PDB entry 1AN4 | X-ray diffraction, 2.90 A resolution | chains D and B of the 4 polymer chains in the assembly

# Chain D
Molecule: 21-nt DNA strand
Sequence (21 nucleotides; row label = number of the first residue in the row):
   322 GTGTAGGCCACGTGACCGGGT

# Chain B
Name: Protein (upstream stimulatory factor)
From: Homo sapiens
Notes: fragment: fragment:b/hlh dna binding domain mutation:r196m, c229s, c248s
UniProtKB: P22415 (USF1_HUMAN); residue numbers follow UniProt; this construct covers 196-260
Amino-acid sequence (65 residues; row label = number of the first residue in the row):
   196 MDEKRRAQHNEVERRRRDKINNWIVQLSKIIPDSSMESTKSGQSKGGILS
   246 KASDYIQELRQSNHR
Construct notes: cloning artifact (196); engineered mutation Ser-229 (Cys in P22415), Ser-248 (Cys in P22415)

# Chain D / chain B interface
Residue-residue contacts - 9 pairs, chain D then chain B:
  DT325(D) / Arg-200(B)  salt bridge to the phosphate
  DA326(D) / Arg-200(B)  hydrogen bond to the base
  DG327(D) / Gln-203(B)  phosphate contact
  DC329(D) / His-204(B)  base contact
  DC329(D) / Arg-210(B)  salt bridge to the phosphate
  DC329(D) / Arg-211(B)  salt bridge to the phosphate
  DC330(D) / Glu-208(B)  base contact
  DC330(D) / Arg-211(B)  salt bridge to the phosphate
  DA331(D) / Arg-212(B)  base contact
Other interface residues (no listed pair), chain D (8 interface residues in all): DG324, DG328

# Summary
The interface between chain D and chain B involves 8 residues on one side and 7 on the other, with 1 hydrogen
bond and 4 salt bridges. Polar pairs include DA326(D)/Arg-200(B), DT325(D)/Arg-200(B) and DC329(D)/Arg-210(B).
Here chain D is a 21-nt DNA strand and chain B is Protein (upstream stimulatory factor) (Homo sapiens). Entry
1AN4 (Structure and function of the B/hlh/Z domain of usf) was determined by X-ray diffraction.
